PDB entry 7V0R | X-ray diffraction, 2.51 A resolution | chains A and F of the 6 polymer chains in the assembly

Chain A:
Protein: Cyclic GMP-AMP synthase
Organism: Mus musculus
Notes: EC 2.7.7.86; fragment: catalytic domain
UniProt: Q8C6L5 (CGAS_MOUSE); residues 147-507 here = UniProt positions 147-507
Sequence (364 residues; each row starts with the number of its first residue):
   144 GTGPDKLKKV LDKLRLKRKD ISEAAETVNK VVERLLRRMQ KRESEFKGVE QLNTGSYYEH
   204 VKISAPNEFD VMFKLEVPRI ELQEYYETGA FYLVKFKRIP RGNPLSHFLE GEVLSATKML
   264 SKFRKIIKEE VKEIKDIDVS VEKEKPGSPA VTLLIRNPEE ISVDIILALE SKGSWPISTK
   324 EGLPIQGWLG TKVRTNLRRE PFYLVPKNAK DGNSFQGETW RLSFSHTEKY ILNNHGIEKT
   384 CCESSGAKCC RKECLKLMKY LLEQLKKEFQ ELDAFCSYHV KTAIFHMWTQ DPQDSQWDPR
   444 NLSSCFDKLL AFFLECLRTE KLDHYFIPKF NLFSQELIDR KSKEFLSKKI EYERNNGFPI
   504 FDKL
Not modelled in the structure: 144-148, 240-245, 507
Construct notes: expression tag (144-146)
Ion coordination: Mg2+ site 1: Glu-211, Asp-213 (together with OKX); Mg2+ site 2: Glu-211, Asp-213, Asp-307 (together with OKX); Zn2+: His-378, Cys-384, Cys-385, Cys-392
Ligand contacts: OKX: Gly-198, Ser-199, Glu-202, Lys-205, Glu-211, Asp-213, Met-215, Gly-290, Ser-291, Pro-292, Ala-293, Asp-307, Ile-309, Val-348, Arg-364, Leu-365, Ser-366, Ser-368, Lys-402, Glu-406, Cys-419, Ser-420, Tyr-421, Lys-424
Swiss-Prot annotation at these positions:
  - region: Lys-372 to Lys-395 (DNA-binding)
  - motif: Leu-154 to Leu-159 (Nuclear export signal), Asp-281 to Ser-291 (Nuclear localization signal)
  - binding site (GTP): Thr-197, Asp-307, Arg-364 to Glu-371
  - binding site (ATP): Ser-199, Glu-371, Lys-402, Ser-420 to Lys-424
  - binding site (Mg(2+)): Glu-211, Asp-213, Asp-307
  - binding site (2',3'-cGAMP): Asp-213, Gly-290, Asp-307, Lys-350, Arg-364 to Ser-366
  - binding site (Zn(2+)): His-378, Cys-384, Cys-385, Cys-392
  - site: Arg-241 (Arginine-anchor), Asp-307, Ile-308 (Cleavage)
  - modified residue: Lys-156 (N6-lactoyllysine), Glu-176 (PolyADP-ribosyl glutamic acid), Ser-199 (Phosphoserine), Tyr-201 (Phosphotyrosine), Glu-272 (5-glutamyl polyglutamate), Ser-291 (Phosphoserine), Glu-302 (5-glutamyl glutamate), Lys-372 (N6-acetyllysine), Lys-382 (N6-acetyllysine), Lys-402 (N6-acetyllysine), Ser-420 (Phosphoserine), Lys-491 (N6-methyllysine)
  - lipidation (S-palmitoyl cysteine): Cys-392, Cys-393, Cys-459
  - cross-link (Glycyl lysine isopeptide (Lys-Gly)): Lys-217 (interchain with G-Cter in SUMO), Lys-271 (interchain with G-Cter in ubiquitin), Lys-335 (interchain with G-Cter in SUMO), Lys-372 (interchain with G-Cter in SUMO), Lys-382 (interchain with G-Cter in SUMO), Lys-399 (interchain with G-Cter in ubiquitin), Lys-402 (interchain with G-Cter in ubiquitin), Lys-409 (interchain with G-Cter in ubiquitin), Lys-410 (interchain with G-Cter in ubiquitin), Lys-464 (interchain with G-Cter in SUMO)
  - mutagenesis: Lys-156 (K156Q: Mimics lactylation; knockin mice show higher mortality following HSV-1 infection), Asn-172 (N172K: Induces alteration of the DNA-binding surface and leads to decreased synthesis of cyclic GMP-AMP (cGAMP); when associated with L-180), Glu-176 (E176A: Abolished poly-ADP-ribosylation by PARP1, stimulating interferon production in knockin mice), Arg-180 (R180L: Induces alteration of the DNA-binding surface and leads to decreased synthesis of cyclic GMP-AMP (cGAMP); when associated with K-182), Gly-198 (G198A: Abolishes stimulation of interferon production; when associated with A-199), Ser-199 (S199A: Abolishes stimulation of interferon production; when associated with A-199), Tyr-201 (Y201E: Phosphomimetic mutant; reduced translocation to the nucleus following treatment with etoposide), Glu-211 to Asp-213 (Abolished nucleotidyltransferase activity. Does not affect nuclear localization and tethering to chromatin), Glu-211 (E211A: Abolishes ability to promote type-I interferon production), Asp-213 (D213A: Abolishes ability to promote type-I interferon production), Lys-217 (K217R: Reduced sumoylation), Arg-222 (R222E: Impaired tethering to chromatin, leading to constitutive activation in the absence of DNA), 31 further mutagenesis entries in UniProt

Chain F:
Molecule: Palindromic DNA18
Sequence (18 nucleotides; numbered 1 to 18; the number before each row is that of its first residue):
     1 ATCTGTACAT GTACAGAT

How chain A and chain F interact:
Residue-residue contacts (12; chain A residue first):
  Arg-161(A) with DT4(F), hydrogen bond to the base; DG5(F), hydrogen bond to the sugar
  Ser-165(A) with DG5(F), hydrogen bond to the phosphate; DT6(F), hydrogen bond to the phosphate
  Ala-168(A) with DA7(F), phosphate contact
  Asn-172(A) with DA7(F), hydrogen bond to the phosphate
  Asn-196(A) with DC8(F), hydrogen bond to the phosphate
  Tyr-200(A) with DT6(F), hydrogen bond to the phosphate; DA7(F), hydrogen bond to the phosphate
  Tyr-201(A) with DA7(F), phosphate contact; DC8(F), phosphate contact
  Lys-372(A) with DC8(F), salt bridge to the phosphate
Interface residues without a listed pair, chain A (9 interface residues in all): Ile-164

Summary:
Chain A and chain F form an interface of 9 and 5 residues respectively, with 8 hydrogen bonds and 1 salt
bridge. Among the polar pairs are Arg-161(A)/DT4(F), Arg-161(A)/DG5(F) and Ser-165(A)/DG5(F). Ligands of chain
A: OKX.
Here chain A is Cyclic GMP-AMP synthase (Mus musculus) and chain F is Palindromic DNA18. Entry 7V0R (Structure
of Ternary Complex of cGAS with dsDNA and Bound 5 -ppcpG(2 ,5 )pA) was determined by X-ray diffraction.
